Entry 6XOG (X-ray diffraction, 1.98 A resolution); this record covers chains B and C of the 3 polymer chains in the assembly.

[Chain B]
Molecule: SUMO-activating enzyme subunit 2
Organism: Homo sapiens
Notes: EC 2.3.2.-
UniProtKB: Q9UBT2 (SAE2_HUMAN); numbering as in UniProt (aligned over 1-640)
Sequence (640 residues; row label = number of the first residue in the row):
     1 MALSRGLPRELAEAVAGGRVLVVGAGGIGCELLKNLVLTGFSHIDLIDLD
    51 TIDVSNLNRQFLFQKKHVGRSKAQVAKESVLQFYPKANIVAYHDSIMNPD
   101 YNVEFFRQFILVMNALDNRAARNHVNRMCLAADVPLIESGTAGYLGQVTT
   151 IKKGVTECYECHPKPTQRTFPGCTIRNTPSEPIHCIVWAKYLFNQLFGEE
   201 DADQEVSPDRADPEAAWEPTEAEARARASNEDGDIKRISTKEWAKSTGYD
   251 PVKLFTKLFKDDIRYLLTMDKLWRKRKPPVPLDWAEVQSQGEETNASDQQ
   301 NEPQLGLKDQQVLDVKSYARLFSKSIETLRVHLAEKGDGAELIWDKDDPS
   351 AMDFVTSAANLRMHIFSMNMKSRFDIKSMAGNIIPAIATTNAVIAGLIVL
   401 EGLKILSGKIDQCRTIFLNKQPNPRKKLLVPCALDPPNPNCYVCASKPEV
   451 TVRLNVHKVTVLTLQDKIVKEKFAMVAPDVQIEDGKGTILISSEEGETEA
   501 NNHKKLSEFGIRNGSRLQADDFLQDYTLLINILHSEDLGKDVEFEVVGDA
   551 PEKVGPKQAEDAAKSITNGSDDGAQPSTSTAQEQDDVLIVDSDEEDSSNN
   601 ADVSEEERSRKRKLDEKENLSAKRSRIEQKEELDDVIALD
Disordered / not traced: 1-7, 166-168, 225-239, 291-304, 337-340, 486-487, 496, 500, 503, 549-640
UniProt features mapped onto this chain:
  - active site: C173 (Glycyl thioester intermediate)
  - binding site (ATP): G24 to G29, D48, N56 to R59, K72, S95, I96, D117 to R122
  - binding site (Zn(2+)): C158, C161, C441, C444
  - modified residue: S207 (Phosphoserine), K271 (N6-acetyllysine), S507 (Phosphoserine), S592 (Phosphoserine), K613 (N6-acetyllysine)
  - cross-link (Glycyl lysine isopeptide (Lys-Gly)): K164 (interchain with G-Cter in SUMO1), K190 (interchain with G-Cter in SUMO), K236 (interchain with G-Cter in SUMO1), K257 (interchain with G-Cter in SUMO), K271 (interchain with G-Cter in SUMO), K275 (interchain with G-Cter in SUMO), K371 (interchain with G-Cter in SUMO2), K420 (interchain with G-Cter in SUMO1), K540 (interchain with G-Cter in SUMO2), K611 (interchain with G-Cter in SUMO), K613 (interchain with G-Cter in SUMO), K617 (interchain with G-Cter in SUMO), K623 (interchain with G-Cter in SUMO)
  - natural variant: G24 (G24V: In ACCES), N56 (N56T: In ACCES), R122 to D640 (deletion: In ACCES), R122 (R122G: In ACCES), L267 to D640 (deletion: In ACCES), E483 (E483K: In ACCES)
  - mutagenesis: N56 (N56A: Abolishes ATP-dependent activation of SUMO proteins), L57 (L57A: Strongly reduces ATP-dependent activation of SUMO proteins), R59 (R59A: Strongly reduces ATP-dependent activation of SUMO proteins), K72 (K72A: Abolishes ATP-dependent activation of SUMO proteins), D117 (D117A: Abolishes ATP-dependent activation of SUMO proteins), C173 (C173A: Loss of enzyme activity), T174 (T174A: Slightly reduced enzyme activity), H184 (H184Q: No effect on enzyme activity), I235 (I235A: Strongly reduced interaction with UBE2I; when associated with A-238), I238 (I238A: Strongly reduced interaction with UBE2I; when associated with A-235), D484 (Strongly reduced interaction with UBE2I), G485 (G485GGGG: Strongly reduced interaction with UBE2I)
Ion coordination: Zn2+: C158, C161, C441, C444
Small-molecule neighbours: SAE (VAY; {(1R,2R,3S,4R)-4-[(5-{4-[(1S)-1-(6-bromopyridin-2-yl)-1-hydroxyethyl]thiophene-2-carbonyl}pyrimidin-4-yl)amino]-2,3-dihydroxycyclopentyl}methyl sulfamate): G24, A25, G26, G27, I47, D48, L49, D50, R59, Q60, K72, D94, S95, I96, M97, A115, L116, D117, N118, A121
From the paper describing this entry:
  - binding site for SAE: S95
  - specificity-determining residues: S95 (proposed by the authors, not directly observed)

[Chain C]
Molecule: Small ubiquitin-related modifier 1
Organism: Homo sapiens
UniProtKB: P63165 (SUMO1_HUMAN); residues 1-101 here = UniProt positions 1-101
Sequence (101 residues; each row starts with the number of its first residue):
     1 MSDQEAKPSTEDLGDKKEGEYIKLKVIGQDSSEIHFKVKMTTHLKKLKES
    51 YCQRQGVPMNSLRFLFEGQRIADNHTPKELGMEEEDVIEVYQEQTGGHST
   101 V
Disordered / not traced: 1-21, 42-43, 50-59, 84-85, 98-101
UniProt features mapped onto this chain:
  - region ((Microbial infection) Interaction with Tula hantavirus): K16 to K25, K37 to M40
  - site: F36 (Interaction with PIAS2)
  - modified residue: S2 (N-acetylserine), S9 (Phosphoserine), S32 (Phosphoserine)
  - cross-link: K7 (Glycyl lysine isopeptide (Lys-Gly) (interchain with G-Cter in SUMO1)), K16 (Glycyl lysine isopeptide (Lys-Gly) (interchain with G-Cter in SUMO2)), K17 (Glycyl lysine isopeptide (Lys-Gly) (interchain with G-Cter in SUMO2)), K23 (Glycyl lysine isopeptide (Lys-Gly) (interchain with G-Cter in SUMO2)), K25 (Glycyl lysine isopeptide (Lys-Gly) (interchain with G-Cter in SUMO1)), K37 (Glycyl lysine isopeptide (Lys-Gly) (interchain with G-Cter in SUMO2)), K39 (Glycyl lysine isopeptide (Lys-Gly) (interchain with G-Cter in SUMO2)), K45 (Glycyl lysine isopeptide (Lys-Gly) (interchain with G-Cter in SUMO2)), K46 (Glycyl lysine isopeptide (Lys-Gly) (interchain with G-Cter in SUMO2)), G97 (Glycyl lysine isopeptide (Gly-Lys) (interchain with K-? in acceptor proteins))
  - mutagenesis: F36 (F36A: Abolishes binding to PIAS2), G97 (G97A: Abolishes sumoylation of ZBED1)
Glycans and other covalent adducts: SAE (VAY) linked to G97

[Interface between chain B and chain C]
Contacting residue pairs - 40 pairs, chain B then chain C:
  G27(B) with G97(C), hydrogen bond (backbone-backbone)
  I28(B) with G97(C), hydrogen bond (backbone-backbone)
  L116(B) with T95(C); G96(C); G97(C)
  D117(B) with T95(C); G97(C)
  N118(B) with T95(C)
  R119(B) with E93(C), salt bridge; T95(C)
  R122(B) with T95(C), hydrogen bond (side chain-backbone); G96(C), hydrogen bond (side chain-backbone)
  G140(B) with Q94(C); G96(C)
  T141(B) with Q94(C); G96(C), hydrogen bond (backbone-backbone); G97(C)
  A142(B) with Q94(C)
  L145(B) with Q29(C); Q94(C)
  Q147(B) with E93(C); Q94(C), hydrogen bond (side chain-backbone)
  E157(B) with R70(C), salt bridge
  Y159(B) with E93(C), hydrogen bond
  H162(B) with R70(C), hydrogen bond
  P163(B) with N60(C)
  P165(B) with S61(C); Q92(C)
  F417(B) with R63(C); Y91(C), hydrophobic
  L418(B) with Q29(C), hydrogen bond (backbone-side chain)
  N419(B) with Q29(C), hydrogen bond; Y91(C)
  N423(B) with E89(C), hydrogen bond; Y91(C)
  P424(B) with V87(C), hydrophobic; E89(C)
  V430(B) with Y91(C)
  C432(B) with L65(C), hydrophobic
  D435(B) with R70(C), salt bridge
Interface residues without a listed pair, chain B (30 interface residues in all): G26, A115, G146, K164, T415

[In short]
Chain B and chain C form an interface of 30 and 15 residues respectively, with 11 hydrogen bonds and 3 salt
bridges. Polar contacts include R119(B)-E93(C), E157(B)-R70(C) and D435(B)-R70(C). Bound to chain B: SAE.
Covalently linked SAE: at G97(C). The paper reports a binding site for SAE at S95(B); the specificity
determinant S95(B).
Here chain B is SUMO-activating enzyme subunit 2 and chain C is Small ubiquitin-related modifier 1, both from
Homo sapiens. Entry 6XOG (Structure of SUMO1-ML786519 adduct bound to SAE) was determined by X-ray diffraction
(same publication as 6XOH and 6XOI).
